6U3O - chains H and I of the 5 polymer chains in the assembly; structure by X-ray diffraction, 2.74 A resolution.

Chain H:
Name: T-CELL RECEPTOR, JR5.1 beta
From: Homo sapiens
Amino-acid sequence (244 residues; each row starts with the number of its first residue; note: 12 numbers in that range are skipped by the numbering (no residue carries them; nothing is unmodelled there)):
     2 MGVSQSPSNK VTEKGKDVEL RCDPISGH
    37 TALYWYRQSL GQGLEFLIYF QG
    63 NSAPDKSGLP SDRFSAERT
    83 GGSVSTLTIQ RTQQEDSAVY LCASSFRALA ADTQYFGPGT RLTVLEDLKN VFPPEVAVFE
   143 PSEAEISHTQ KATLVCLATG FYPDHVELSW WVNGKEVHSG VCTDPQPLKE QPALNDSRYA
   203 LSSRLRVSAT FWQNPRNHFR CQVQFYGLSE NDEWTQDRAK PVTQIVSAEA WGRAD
Disordered / not traced: 2, 257
Disulfides: C23-C104, C158-C223

Chain I:
Name: Peptide
From: Pseudomonas aeruginosa
Amino-acid sequence (20 residues; each row starts with the number of its first residue):
     1 AVVQSELPYP EGSGGSIEGR
Disordered / not traced: 14-20

How chain H and chain I interact:
Pairs across the interface (9):
  T37(H) - P10(I)
  F108(H) - Y9(I)  hydrophobic
  F108(H) - P10(I)
  R109(H) - L7(I)
  R109(H) - P8(I)  hydrogen bond (side chain-backbone)
  L111(H) - L7(I)
  A112(H) - L7(I)  hydrophobic
  A112(H) - Y9(I)
  D114(H) - Y9(I)  hydrogen bond

In short:
6 residues of chain H face 4 of chain I across their interface; the contacts include 2 hydrogen bonds. Among
the polar pairs are R109(H)-P8(I) and D114(H)-Y9(I).
Here chain H is T-CELL RECEPTOR, JR5.1 beta (Homo sapiens) and chain I is Peptide (Pseudomonas aeruginosa).
Entry 6U3O (JR51 DQ2-p.aeru-alpha2a complex) was determined by X-ray diffraction, deposited together with 6U3M
and 6U3N.
